6MLR - chains A and C of the 3 polymer chains in the assembly; structure by electron microscopy, 4.20 A resolution (low resolution: residue-level contacts below are approximate; hydrogen-bond / salt-bridge calls are withheld).

== Chain A ==
Protein: Tubulin alpha-1A chain
Organism: Sus scrofa
Reference sequence: P02550 (TBA1A_PIG); residue numbers follow UniProt; this construct covers 1-451
Sequence (451 residues; row label = number of the first residue in the row):
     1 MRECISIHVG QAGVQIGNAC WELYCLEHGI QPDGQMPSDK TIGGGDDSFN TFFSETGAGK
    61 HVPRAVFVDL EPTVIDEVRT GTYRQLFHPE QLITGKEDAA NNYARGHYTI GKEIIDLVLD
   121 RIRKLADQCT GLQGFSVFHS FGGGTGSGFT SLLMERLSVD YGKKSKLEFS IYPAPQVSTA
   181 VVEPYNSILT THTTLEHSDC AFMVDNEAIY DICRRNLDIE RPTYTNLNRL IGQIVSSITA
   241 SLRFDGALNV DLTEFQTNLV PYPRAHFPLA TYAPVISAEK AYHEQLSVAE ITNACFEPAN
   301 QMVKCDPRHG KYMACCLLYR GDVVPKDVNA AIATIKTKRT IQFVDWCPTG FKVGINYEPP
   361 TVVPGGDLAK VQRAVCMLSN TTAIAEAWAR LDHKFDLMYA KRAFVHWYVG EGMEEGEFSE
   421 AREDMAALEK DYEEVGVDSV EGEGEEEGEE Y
Unresolved in the structure: 1, 34-60, 440-451
Residues lining bound ligands: GTP (guanosine-5'-triphosphate): G10, Q11, A12, G13, Q15, D69, E71, V74, A99, N101, S140, G142, G143, T145, I171, T179, Y224, L227, N228

== Chain C ==
Protein: Kinesin-like protein KIF7
Organism: Homo sapiens
Reference sequence: Q2M1P5 (KIF7_HUMAN); residue numbers follow UniProt; this construct covers 1-398
Sequence (399 residues; each row starts with the number of its first residue; numbering starts at 0):
     0 GMGLEAQRLP GAEEAPVRVA LRVRPLLPKE LLHGHQSCLQ VEPGLGRVTL GRDRHFGFHV
    60 VLAEDAGQEA VYQACVQPLL EAFFEGFNAT VFAYGQTGSG KTYTMGEASV ASLLEDEQGI
   120 VPRAMAEAFK LIDENDLLDC LVHVSYLEVY KEEFRDLLEV GTASRDIQLR EDERGNVVLC
   180 GVKEVDVEGL DEVLSLLEMG NAARHTGATH LNHLSSRSHT VFTVTLEQRG RAPSRLPRPA
   240 PGQLLVSKFH FVDLAGSERV LKTGSTGERL KESIQINSSL LALGNVISAL GDPQRRGSHI
   300 PYRDSKITRI LKDSLGGNAK TVMIACVSPS SSDFDETLNT LNYASRAQNI RNRATVNWRP
   360 EAERPPEETA SGARGPPRHR SETRIIHRGR RAPGPATAS
Unresolved in the structure: 0-11, 205-209, 231-239, 349-398
Sequence notes: expression tag (0)
Residues lining bound ligands: AMP-PNP (ANP; phosphoaminophosphonic acid-adenylate ester): R21, R23, P24, L26, Q95, T96, G97, S98, G99, K100, T101, Y102, R203, H212, S215, D252, L253

== How chain A and chain C interact ==
Pairs across the interface (16):
  H107(A) - K261(C)
  Y108(A) - K261(C)
  T109(A) - L269(C)
  K401(A) - R295(C)
  R402(A) - N284(C)
  H406(A) - S277(C)
  V409(A) - N276(C)
  V409(A) - S277(C)
  V409(A) - L280(C)
  G410(A) - I273(C)
  G410(A) - S277(C)
  E411(A) - I273(C)
  E414(A) - R258(C)
  E414(A) - V259(C)
  E414(A) - L280(C)
  E415(A) - L280(C)
Interface residues without a listed pair, chain A (14 interface residues in all): L152, G412, M413
Interface residues without a listed pair, chain C (11 interface residues in all): N338

== In short ==
14 residues of chain A face 11 of chain C across their interface. Bound to chain A: GTP. Bound to chain C:
AMP-PNP.
Here chain A is Tubulin alpha-1A chain (Sus scrofa) and chain C is Kinesin-like protein KIF7 (Homo sapiens).
Entry 6MLR (Cryo-EM structure of microtubule-bound Kif7 in the AMPPNP state) was determined by electron
microscopy (same publication as 6MLQ).
